PDB entry 6ZMD | X-ray diffraction, 2.64 A resolution | chains A and B

# Chain A
Molecule: Endoplasmic reticulum chaperone BiP
Source organism: Homo sapiens
Notes: EC 3.6.4.10
UniProtKB: P11021 (BIP_HUMAN); residues 28-549 here = UniProt positions 28-549
Sequence (527 residues; row label = number of the first residue in the row):
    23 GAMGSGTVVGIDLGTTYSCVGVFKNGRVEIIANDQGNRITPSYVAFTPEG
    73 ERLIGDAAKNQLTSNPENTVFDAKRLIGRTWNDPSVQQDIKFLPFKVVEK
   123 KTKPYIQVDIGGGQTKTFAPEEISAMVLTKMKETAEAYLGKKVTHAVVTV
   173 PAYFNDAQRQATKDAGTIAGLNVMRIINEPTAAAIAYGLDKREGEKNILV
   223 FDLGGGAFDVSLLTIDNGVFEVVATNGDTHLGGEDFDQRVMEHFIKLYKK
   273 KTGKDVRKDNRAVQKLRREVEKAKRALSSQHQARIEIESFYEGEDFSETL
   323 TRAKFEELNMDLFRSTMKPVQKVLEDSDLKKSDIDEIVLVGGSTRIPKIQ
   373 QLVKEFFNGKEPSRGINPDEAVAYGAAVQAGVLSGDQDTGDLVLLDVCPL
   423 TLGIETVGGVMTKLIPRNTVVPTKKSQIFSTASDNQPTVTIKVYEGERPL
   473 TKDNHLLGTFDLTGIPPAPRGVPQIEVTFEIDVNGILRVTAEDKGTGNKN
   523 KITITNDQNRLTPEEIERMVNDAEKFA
Not modelled in the structure: 23-25, 549
Covalently attached groups: compound QMK linked to Thr-518
Construct notes: expression tag (23-27); engineered mutation Ala-229 (Thr in P11021)
Ion coordination: Mg2+ site 1: Asp-34, Tyr-39 (together with AMP-PNP); Mg2+ site 2: Glu-201, Asp-224 (together with AMP-PNP)
Residues lining bound ligands: AMP-PNP (ANP; phosphoaminophosphonic acid-adenylate ester): Asp-34, Gly-36, Thr-37, Thr-38, Tyr-39, Lys-96, Glu-201, Asp-224, Gly-226, Gly-227, Gly-228, Ala-229, Gly-255, Glu-256, Glu-293, Lys-296, Arg-297, Ser-300, Gly-363, Gly-364, Ser-365, Arg-367, Ile-368
Swiss-Prot annotation at these positions:
  - region: Gln-409 to Val-419 (Interdomain linker)
  - binding site (ATP): Gly-36 to Tyr-39, Lys-96, Glu-293 to Ser-300, Gly-364 to Arg-367
  - modified residue: Ser-86 (Phosphoserine), Lys-125 (N6-acetyllysine), Tyr-160 (3'-nitrotyrosine), Lys-213 (N6-acetyllysine), Lys-271 (N6-acetyllysine), Lys-326 (N6-acetyllysine), Lys-353 (N6-acetyllysine), Lys-447 (N6-succinyllysine), Arg-492 (Omega-N-methylarginine), Thr-518 (O-AMP-threonine)
  - cross-link (Glycyl lysine isopeptide (Lys-Gly)): Lys-352 (interchain with G-Cter in SUMO2), Lys-353 (interchain with G-Cter in SUMO1)
  - mutagenesis: Arg-492 (R492E: Significantly reduced binding to ZIKV E and NS1 proteins), Thr-518 (T518A: Significantly reduced binding to ZIKV E and NS1 proteins)
Reported in the primary citation:
  - mutagenesis - E217A: increased stability
  - mutagenesis - E514A, K516A: decreased catalytic activity with Protein adenylyltransferase FICD (chain B)
  - mutagenesis - R492A, K521A: unchanged catalytic activity with Protein adenylyltransferase FICD (chain B)
  - mutagenesis - E514A, K516A: decreased stability
  - post-translational modification sites: Thr-518 (citing earlier work)
  - mutagenesis - T518A: abolished binding to Protein adenylyltransferase FICD (chain B)
  - binding site for the ligand QMK: Thr-518
  - mutagenesis - T229A: decreased catalytic activity (ATPase activity) (citing earlier work)
  - mutagenesis - E217A: decreased catalytic activity on ATP
  - mutagenesis - R197A: increased catalytic activity on ATP

# Chain B
Molecule: Protein adenylyltransferase FICD
Source organism: Homo sapiens
Notes: EC 2.7.7.-, 3.1.4.-
UniProtKB: Q9BVA6 (FICD_HUMAN); numbering as in UniProt (aligned over 102-445)
Sequence (344 residues; numbered 102 to 445; the number before each row is that of its first residue):
   102 GKLEARAALNQALEMKRQGKREKAQKLFMHALKMDPDFVDALTEFGIFSE
   152 EDKDIIQADYLYTRALAISPYHEKALVNRDRALPLVEEIDQRYFSIIDSK
   202 VKKVMSIPKGNSALRRVMEETYYHHIYHTVAIGGNTLTLSEIRHILETRY
   252 AVPGKSDEEQNEVIGMHAAMKYINTTLVSRIGSVTISDVLEIHRRVLGYV
   302 DPVEAGRFRTTQVLVGHHIPPHPQDVEKQMQEFVQWLNSEEAMNLHPVEF
   352 AALAHYKLVYIHPFIDGNGRTSRLLMNLILMQAGYPPITIRKEQRSDYYH
   402 VLCAANEGDVRPFIRFIAKCTETTLDTLLFATTEYSVALPEAQP
Not modelled in the structure: 434-445
Construct notes: engineered mutation Ala-168 (Thr in Q9BVA6), Ala-183 (Thr in Q9BVA6), Gly-234 (Glu in Q9BVA6), Asp-258 (Leu in Q9BVA6), Cys-404 (Glu in Q9BVA6)
Residues lining bound ligands: QMK (N-[2-[1-[(2R,3R,4S,5R)-3,4-bis(oxidanyl)-5-[[tris(oxidanyl)-$l5-phosphanyl]oxymethyl]oxolan-2-yl]-1,2,3-triazol-4-yl]ethyl]ethanamide): Leu-315, Val-316, Val-360, His-363, Asn-369, Gly-370, Tyr-399, Tyr-400, Leu-403, Cys-404, Asn-407, Glu-408
Swiss-Prot annotation at these positions:
  - motif: Thr-230 to Ile-233, Gly-235 (Inhibitory (S/T)XXXE(G/N) motif)
  - active site: His-363
  - binding site (ATP): Val-316 to His-319, Asp-367 to Arg-374, Tyr-399, Tyr-400, Asn-407
  - glycosylation: Asn-275 (N-linked (GlcNAc...) asparagine)
  - natural variant: Arg-374 (R374H: In SPG92; uncertain significance)
  - mutagenesis: Ser-170 (S170A: Does not affect level of auto-AMPylation), Tyr-172 (Y172F: Does not affect level of auto-AMPylation), Asn-275 (N275Q: Strongly decreased N-glycosylation. Abolished N-glycosylation; when associated with Q-446), His-363 (H363A: Abolishes adenylyltransferase activity)
Reported in the primary citation:
  - conformationally variable residues (domain motion): Met-135
  - catalytic residues: His-363, Asp-367 (citing earlier work)
  - mutagenesis - Y172A, E394A: unchanged catalytic activity with Endoplasmic reticulum chaperone BiP (chain A)
  - mutagenesis - H318A, R396A, S397A, H401A: decreased catalytic activity with Endoplasmic reticulum chaperone BiP (chain A)
  - mutagenesis - E234G: increased catalytic activity (citing earlier work)

# How chain A and chain B interact
Contacting residue pairs (36; chain A residue first):
  Arg-197(A) with Glu-105(B), salt bridge
  Glu-217(A) with Lys-124(B), salt bridge
  Asp-238(A) with Met-116(B); Lys-121(B), salt bridge; Lys-124(B), salt bridge
  Asn-239(A) with Gln-112(B), hydrogen bond (backbone-side chain)
  Gly-240(A) with Gln-112(B)
  Val-241(A) with Gln-112(B); Met-116(B), hydrophobic
  Glu-243(A) with Lys-127(B), salt bridge
  Val-404(A) with Leu-104(B)
  Leu-405(A) with Glu-105(B)
  Asp-413(A) with Ala-108(B); Asn-111(B), hydrogen bond; Gln-112(B), hydrogen bond (backbone-side chain)
  Val-415(A) with Ala-108(B); Ala-109(B); Gln-112(B); Leu-128(B), hydrophobic; His-131(B)
  Leu-416(A) with His-131(B)
  Leu-417(A) with Leu-128(B), hydrophobic; His-131(B)
  Val-443(A) with His-131(B)
  Pro-444(A) with His-131(B); Lys-134(B), hydrogen bond (backbone-side chain); Met-135(B), hydrophobic
  Gln-496(A) with Arg-396(B)
  Lys-516(A) with Tyr-400(B), hydrogen bond (backbone-side chain)
  Thr-518(A) with Val-316(B); Gly-317(B)
  Gly-519(A) with Leu-315(B), hydrogen bond (backbone-backbone); Val-316(B); Gly-317(B), hydrogen bond (backbone-backbone)
  Lys-521(A) with Gly-317(B); His-318(B), hydrogen bond
Interface residues without a listed pair, chain A (27 interface residues in all): Thr-236, Gln-401, Leu-414, Val-505, Glu-514, Gly-517, Asn-520
Interface residues without a listed pair, chain B (21 interface residues in all): Gly-102
Interface features reported in the paper:
  - residue pairs: Arg-197(A)/Glu-105(B) (salt bridge), Glu-217(A)/Lys-124(B), Asp-238(A)/Lys-121(B), Val-241(A)/Leu-128(B) (hydrophobic contact), Glu-243(A)/Lys-127(B), Asp-413(A)/Asn-111(B) (hydrogen bond), Val-415(A)/Leu-128(B) (hydrophobic contact), Leu-417(A)/Leu-128(B) (hydrophobic contact), Pro-444(A)/Met-135(B), Pro-444(A)/Lys-134(B), Gln-112(B)/Asp-413(A) (hydrogen bond), Lys-124(B)/Asp-238(A)
  - hot spots on chain B (mutagenesis) - K127A: decreased catalytic activity with Endoplasmic reticulum chaperone BiP (chain A)

# In short
The interface between chain A and chain B involves 27 residues on one side and 21 on the other; the contacts
include 8 hydrogen bonds and 5 salt bridges. Among the polar pairs are Arg-197(A)/Glu-105(B),
Glu-217(A)/Lys-124(B) and Asp-238(A)/Lys-121(B). The paper describes a salt bridge between Arg-197(A) and
Glu-105(B); contacts between Glu-217(A) and Lys-124(B), Asp-238(A) and Lys-121(B) and Glu-243(A) and
Lys-127(B) among others; hydrophobic contacts between Val-241(A) and Leu-128(B), Val-415(A) and Leu-128(B) and
Leu-417(A) and Leu-128(B). From the paper: catalytic residues His-363(B) and Asp-367(B); H318A, R396A and
S397A of chain B, among others, reduce catalytic activity with Endoplasmic reticulum chaperone BiP (chain A);
16 substitutions were tested in all.
Chain A is Endoplasmic reticulum chaperone BiP and chain B is Protein adenylyltransferase FICD, both from Homo
sapiens; the structure, Crystal structure of HYPE covalently tethered to BiP bound to AMP-PNP, was determined
by X-ray diffraction.
